6MMI - chains A and B of the 4 polymer chains in the assembly; structure by electron microscopy, 8.93 A resolution (very low resolution: no residue pairs are listed; an interface is given only as per-side residue counts).

== Chain A ==
Protein: Glutamate receptor ionotropic, NMDA 1
Source organism: Rattus norvegicus
Reference sequence: P35439 (NMDZ1_RAT), isoform P35439-5; residues 1-838 here = UniProt positions 1-838
Amino-acid sequence (838 residues; each row starts with the number of its first residue):
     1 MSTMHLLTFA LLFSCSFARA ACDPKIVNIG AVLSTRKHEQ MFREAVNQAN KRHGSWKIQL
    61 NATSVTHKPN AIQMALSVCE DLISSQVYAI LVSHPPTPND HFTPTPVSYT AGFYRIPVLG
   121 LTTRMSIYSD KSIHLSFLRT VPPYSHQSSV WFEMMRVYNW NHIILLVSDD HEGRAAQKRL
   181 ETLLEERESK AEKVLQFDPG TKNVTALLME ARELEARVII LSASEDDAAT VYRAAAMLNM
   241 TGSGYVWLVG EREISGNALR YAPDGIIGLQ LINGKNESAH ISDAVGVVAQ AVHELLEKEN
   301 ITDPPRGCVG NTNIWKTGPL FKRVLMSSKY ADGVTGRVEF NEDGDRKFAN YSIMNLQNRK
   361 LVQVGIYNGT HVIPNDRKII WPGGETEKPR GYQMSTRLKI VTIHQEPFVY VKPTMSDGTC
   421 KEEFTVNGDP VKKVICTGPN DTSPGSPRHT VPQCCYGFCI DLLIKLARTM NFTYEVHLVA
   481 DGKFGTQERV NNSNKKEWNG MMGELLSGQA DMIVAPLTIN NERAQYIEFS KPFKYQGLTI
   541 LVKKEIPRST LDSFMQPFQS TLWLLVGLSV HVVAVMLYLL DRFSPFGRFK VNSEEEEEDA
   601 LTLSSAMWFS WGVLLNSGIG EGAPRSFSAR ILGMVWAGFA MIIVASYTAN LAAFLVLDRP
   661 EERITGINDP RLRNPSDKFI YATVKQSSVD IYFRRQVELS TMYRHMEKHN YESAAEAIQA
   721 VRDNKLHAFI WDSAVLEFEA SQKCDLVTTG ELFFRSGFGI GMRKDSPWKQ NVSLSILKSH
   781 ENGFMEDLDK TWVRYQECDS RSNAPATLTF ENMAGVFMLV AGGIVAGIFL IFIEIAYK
Not modelled in the structure: 1-24, 546-551, 586-600, 798-806
Disulfide bonds: Cys-420/Cys-454, Cys-436/Cys-455
Glycans and other covalent adducts: N-acetylglucosamine (NAG) linked to Asn-61, Asn-203, Asn-239, Asn-276, Asn-300, Asn-350, Asn-368, Asn-440, Asn-471, Asn-491, Asn-771

== Chain B ==
Protein: Glutamate receptor ionotropic, NMDA 2A
Source organism: Rattus norvegicus
Reference sequence: Q00959 (NMDE1_RAT); residues 1-837 here = UniProt positions 1-837
Amino-acid sequence (837 residues; numbered 1 to 837; the number before each row is that of its first residue):
     1 MGRLGYWTLL VLPALLVWRD PAQNAAAEKG PPALNIAVLL GHSHDVTERE LRNLWGPEQA
    61 TGLPLDVNVV ALLMNRTDPK SLITHVCDLM SGARIHGLVF GDDTDQEAVA QMLDFISSQT
   121 FIPILGIHGG ASMIMADKDP TSTFFQFGAS IQQQATVMLK IMQDYDWHVF SLVTTIFPGY
   181 RDFISFIKTT VDNSFVGWDM QNVITLDTSF EDAKTQVQLK KIHSSVILLY CSKDEAVLIL
   241 SEARSLGLTG YDFFWIVPSL VSGNTELIPK EFPSGLISVS YDDWDYSLEA RVRDGLGILT
   301 TAASSMLEKF SYIPEAKASC YGQAEKPETP LHTLHQFMVN VTWDGKDLSF TEEGYQVHPR
   361 LVVIVLNKDR EWEKVGKWEN QTLSLRHAVW PRYKSFSDCE PDDNHLSIVT LEEAPFVIVE
   421 DIDPLTETCV RNTVPCRKFV KINNSTNEGM NVKKCCKGFC IDILKKLSRT VKFTYDLYLV
   481 TNGKHGKKVN NVWNGMIGEV VYQRAVMAVG SLTINEERSE VVDFSVPFVE TGISVMVSRS
   541 NGTVSPSAFL EPFSASVWVM MFVMLLIVSA IAVFVFEYFS PVGYNRNLAK GKAPHGPSFT
   601 IGKAIWLLWG LVFNNSVPVQ NPKGTTSKIM VSVWAFFAVI FLASYTANLA AFMIQEEFVD
   661 QVTGLSDKKF QRPHDYSPPF RFGTVPNGST ERNIRNNYPY MHQYMTRFNQ RGVEDALVSL
   721 KTGKLDAFIY DAAVLNYKAG RDEGCKLVTI GSGYIFATTG YGIALQKGSP WKRQIDLALL
   781 QFVGDGEMEE LETLWLTGIC HNEKNEVMSS QLDIDNMAGV FYMLAAAMAL SLITFIW
Not modelled in the structure: 1-33, 324-329, 393-402, 542-545, 580-597, 805-810
Disulfide bonds: Cys-87/Cys-320, Cys-429/Cys-455, Cys-745/Cys-800
Glycans and other covalent adducts: N-acetylglucosamine (NAG) linked to Asn-75, Asn-340, Asn-380, Asn-443, Asn-444, Asn-687
Construct notes: conflict Thr-758 (Ser in Q00959)

== Interface between chain A and chain B ==
At this resolution (9 A) residue pairs are not listed: 79 residues of chain A and 63 of chain B lie at the interface.

== In short ==
Chain A and chain B form an interface of 79 and 63 residues respectively. N-acetylglucosamine is covalently
linked to Asn-61(A), Asn-203(A), Asn-239(A), Asn-276(A), Asn-300(A) and Asn-350(A) and 5 more. Covalently
linked N-acetylglucosamine: at Asn-75(B), Asn-340(B), Asn-380(B), Asn-443(B), Asn-444(B) and Asn-687(B).
Chain A is Glutamate receptor ionotropic, NMDA 1 and chain B is Glutamate receptor ionotropic, NMDA 2A, both
from Rattus norvegicus; the structure, Diheteromeric NMDA receptor GluN1/GluN2A in the 'Splayed-Open'
conformation, in complex with glycine and glutamate, in the ..., was determined by electron microscopy
together with 6MM9, 6MMA, 6MMB, 6MMG, 6MMH, 6MMJ and 12 further entries from the same study.
